6T15 - chains a and e of the 33 polymer chains in the assembly; structure by electron microscopy, 3.29 A resolution.

# Chain a
Name: Cytochrome C oxidase subunit 1; synonym: cytochrome C oxidase polypeptide I, COX1
Source organism: Saccharomyces cerevisiae S288C
Notes: EC 1.9.3.1
Reference sequence: P00401 (COX1_YEAST); residue numbers follow UniProt; this construct covers 1-534
Amino-acid sequence (534 residues; each row starts with the number of its first residue):
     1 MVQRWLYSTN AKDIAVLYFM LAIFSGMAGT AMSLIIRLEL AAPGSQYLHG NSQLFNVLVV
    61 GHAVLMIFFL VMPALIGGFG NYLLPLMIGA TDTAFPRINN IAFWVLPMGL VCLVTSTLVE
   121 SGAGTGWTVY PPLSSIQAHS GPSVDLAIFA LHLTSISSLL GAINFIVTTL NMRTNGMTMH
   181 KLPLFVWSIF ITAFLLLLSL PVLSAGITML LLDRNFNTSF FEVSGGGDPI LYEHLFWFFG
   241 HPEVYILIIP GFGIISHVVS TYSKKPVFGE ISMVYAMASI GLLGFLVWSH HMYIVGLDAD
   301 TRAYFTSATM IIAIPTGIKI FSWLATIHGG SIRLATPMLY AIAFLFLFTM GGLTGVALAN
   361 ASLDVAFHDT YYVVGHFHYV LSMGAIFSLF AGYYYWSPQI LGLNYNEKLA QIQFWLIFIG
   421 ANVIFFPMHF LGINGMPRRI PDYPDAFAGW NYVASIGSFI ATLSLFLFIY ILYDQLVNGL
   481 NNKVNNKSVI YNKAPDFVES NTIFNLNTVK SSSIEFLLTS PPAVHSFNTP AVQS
Glycans and other covalent adducts: covalent link His241-Tyr245
Metal / ion sites: heme a Fe site 1: His62, His378; Cu ion: His241, His290, His291; Mg2+: Asp369 (shared with 1 residue of chain b); heme a Fe site 2 near His376 (its only coordinating residue here)
Residues lining bound ligands:
  - heme a (HEA), molecule 1: Phe19, Ala22, Ile23, Gly26, Met27, Thr30, Ser33, Leu34, Ile36, Arg37, Val59, His62, Ala63, Met66, Ile67, Leu70, Val71, Ala74, Gly126, Trp127, Tyr371, Val374, Phe377, His378, Leu381, Ser382, Ile386, Leu389, Phe390, Tyr393, Ile417, Ile424, Phe425, Met428, Arg438, Arg439, Ile440, Ser458, Ala461, Leu465, Phe468
  - heme a (HEA), molecule 2: Trp127, Thr128, Trp237, Val244, Tyr245, Ile248, His290, His291, Tyr293, Thr309, Ile312, Ala313, Thr316, Gly317, Ile320, Phe321, Phe348, Thr349, Gly352, Leu353, Gly355, Val356, Leu358, Ala359, Asp364, His368, Asp369, Val373, His376, Phe377, Val380, Leu381, Arg438, Arg439
UniProt features mapped onto this chain:
  - binding site (Ca(2+)): Glu39, Ala42, Gly44, Pro441
  - binding site (Fe(II)-heme a): His62, His378
  - binding site (Cu cation): His241, His290, His291
  - binding site (O2): Tyr245
  - binding site (Mg(2+)): His368, Asp369
  - binding site (heme a3): His376
  - cross-link: His241 to Tyr245 (1'-histidyl-3'-tyrosine (His-Tyr))

# Chain e
Name: Cytochrome C oxidase polypeptide 5B, mitochondrial; synonym: cytochrome C oxidase polypeptide vb, COX5B
Source organism: Saccharomyces cerevisiae S288C
Notes: EC 1.9.3.1
Reference sequence: P00425 (COX5B_YEAST); residues 18-151 here = UniProt positions 18-151
Amino-acid sequence (134 residues; row label = number of the first residue in the row):
    18 VQTKALSKAT LTDLPERWEN MPNLEQKEIA DNLTERQKLP WKTLNNEEIK AAWYISYGEW
    78 GPRRPVHGKG DVAFITKGVF LGLGISFGLF GLVRLLANPE TPKTMNREWQ LKSDEYLKSK
   138 NANPWGGYSQ VQSK
Residues lining bound ligands:
  - 1,2-diacyl-sn-glycero-3-phoshocholine (PCF), molecule 1: Gly87, Ala90, Thr93, Lys94, Phe97
  - 1,2-diacyl-sn-glycero-3-phoshocholine (PCF), molecule 2: Phe104, Gly105, Phe107, Gly108, Leu109, Arg111, Leu112, Ala114, Asn115
Reported in the primary citation:
  - binding site for cardiolipin: Lys94

# How chain a and chain e interact
Residue-residue contacts (55; chain a residue first):
  Leu38(a) with Val110(e), hydrophobic
  Ala41(a) with Arg111(e)
  Pro43(a) with Pro119(e); Met122(e), hydrophobic
  Gly44(a) with Pro119(e)
  Ser45(a) with Asn115(e)
  Gln46(a) with Arg111(e), hydrogen bond; Ala114(e)
  Tyr47(a) with Val110(e), hydrogen bond (side chain-backbone); Arg111(e); Ala114(e)
  Arg333(a) with Arg81(e)
  Leu334(a) with Val83(e); His84(e)
  Lys408(a) with Phe91(e); Ile92(e)
  Gln411(a) with His84(e), hydrogen bond; Ile92(e)
  Ile412(a) with Ile92(e)
  Trp415(a) with Val96(e), hydrophobic
  Leu416(a) with Val96(e); Leu100(e), hydrophobic
  Ile419(a) with Val96(e), hydrophobic
  Asp445(a) with Thr121(e); Met122(e); Gln149(e)
  Ala448(a) with Gln149(e)
  Tyr452(a) with Phe107(e)
  Ser455(a) with Phe107(e)
  Ile456(a) with Phe104(e), hydrophobic; Phe107(e), hydrophobic
  Phe459(a) with Phe107(e), hydrophobic; Val110(e), hydrophobic
  Ile460(a) with Leu100(e), hydrophobic; Ser103(e)
  Leu463(a) with Gly99(e); Ile102(e), hydrophobic; Ser103(e)
  Asn486(a) with Arg81(e), hydrogen bond
  Ser488(a) with Arg81(e), hydrogen bond (backbone-side chain)
  Tyr491(a) with Pro79(e), hydrophobic
  Pro495(a) with Pro79(e); Arg80(e)
  Asp496(a) with Arg80(e), hydrogen bond (backbone-side chain)
  Phe497(a) with Arg80(e), hydrogen bond (backbone-side chain)
  Val498(a) with Tyr74(e), hydrogen bond (backbone-side chain)
  Glu499(a) with Tyr74(e); Arg80(e), hydrogen bond (backbone-side chain)
  Ser500(a) with Ser73(e); Tyr74(e)
  Asn501(a) with Ser73(e), hydrogen bond (backbone-backbone); Gly75(e); Trp77(e), hydrogen bond (side chain-backbone); Arg80(e), hydrogen bond
  Phe504(a) with Pro79(e), hydrophobic
Interface residues without a listed pair, chain a (41 interface residues in all): Ala42, Ala335, Glu407, Ala446, Val489, Ile490, Asn505
Interface residues without a listed pair, chain e (33 interface residues in all): Ile72, Asp88, Gly95, Leu106, Leu113, Gln127, Gln147

# Summary
The interface between chain a and chain e involves 41 residues on one side and 33 on the other, with 12
hydrogen bonds. Polar contacts include Gln46(a)-Arg111(e), Tyr47(a)-Val110(e) and Gln411(a)-His84(e). Ligands
of chain a: heme a. Ligands of chain e: 1,2-diacyl-sn-glycero-3-phoshocholine. From the paper: a binding site
for cardiolipin at Lys94(e).
Here chain a is Cytochrome C oxidase subunit 1; synonym: cytochrome C oxidase polypeptide I, COX1 and chain e
is Cytochrome C oxidase polypeptide 5B, mitochondrial; synonym: cytochrome C oxidase polypeptide vb, COX5B,
both from Saccharomyces cerevisiae S288C. Entry 6T15 (The III2-IV(5B)1 respiratory supercomplex from S.
cerevisiae) was determined by electron microscopy (same publication as 6T0B).
